PDB entry 8VC3 | electron microscopy, 3.20 A resolution | chains E and D of the 5 polymer chains in the assembly

[Chain E (and D)]
Name: Potassium voltage-gated channel subfamily A member 2
Organism: Rattus norvegicus
Notes: chain D of this document is another copy of the same molecule, construct and numbering; everything in this record applies to it too
Reference sequence: P63142 (KCNA2_RAT); numbering as in UniProt (aligned over 1-499)
Amino-acid sequence (536 residues; numbered -36 to 499; the number before each row is that of its first residue; numbers below 1 keep their minus sign (Met-36 is residue -36)):
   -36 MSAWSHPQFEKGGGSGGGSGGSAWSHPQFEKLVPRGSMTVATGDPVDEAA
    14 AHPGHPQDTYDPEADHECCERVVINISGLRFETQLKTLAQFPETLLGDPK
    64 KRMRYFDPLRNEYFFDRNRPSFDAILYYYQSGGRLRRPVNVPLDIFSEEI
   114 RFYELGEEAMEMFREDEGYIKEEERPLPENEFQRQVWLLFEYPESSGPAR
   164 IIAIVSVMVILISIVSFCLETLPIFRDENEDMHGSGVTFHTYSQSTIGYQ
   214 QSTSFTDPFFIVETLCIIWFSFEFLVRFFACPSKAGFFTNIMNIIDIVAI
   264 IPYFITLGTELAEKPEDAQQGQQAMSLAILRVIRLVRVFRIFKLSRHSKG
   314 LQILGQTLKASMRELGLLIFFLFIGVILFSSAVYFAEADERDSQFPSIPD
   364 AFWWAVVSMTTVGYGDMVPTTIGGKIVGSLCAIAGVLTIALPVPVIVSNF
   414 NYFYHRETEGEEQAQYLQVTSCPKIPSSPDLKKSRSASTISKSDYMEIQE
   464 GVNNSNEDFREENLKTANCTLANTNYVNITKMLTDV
Unresolved in the structure: -36 to 137, 193-205, 275-288, 422-499
Construct notes: initiating methionine (-36); expression tag (-35 to 0); conflict His15 (Leu in P63142), Ser198 (Gly in P63142), Gln207 (Asn in P63142)

[Interface between chain E and chain D]
Residue-residue contacts (69; chain E residue first):
  Ile177(E) with Ile340(D), hydrophobic
  Phe180(E) with Ser344(D); Phe348(D), hydrophobic; Ile361(D), hydrophobic
  Cys181(E) with Ile340(D), hydrophobic; Ile361(D), hydrophobic; Pro362(D); Phe365(D), hydrophobic
  Thr184(E) with Tyr347(D); Pro359(D); Ser360(D); Ile361(D), hydrogen bond (side chain-backbone); Pro362(D)
  Leu185(E) with Ser360(D); Pro362(D), hydrophobic
  Arg189(E) with Tyr347(D), hydrogen bond; Pro359(D), hydrogen bond (side chain-backbone)
  Arg294(E) with Asp352(D), salt bridge
  Arg297(E) with Phe348(D)
  Leu298(E) with Ser344(D); Ala345(D), hydrophobic; Phe348(D), hydrophobic
  Val301(E) with Ile340(D), hydrophobic; Ser344(D)
  Ile304(E) with Phe336(D), hydrophobic; Ile337(D), hydrophobic; Leu341(D), hydrophobic
  Phe305(E) with Leu341(D), hydrophobic
  Leu307(E) with Phe333(D), hydrophobic
  Ser311(E) with Phe333(D)
  Gly313(E) with Leu330(D); Phe334(D)
  Leu314(E) with Phe334(D); Ile337(D), hydrophobic
  Leu317(E) with Phe334(D), hydrophobic; Leu404(D), hydrophobic
  Leu328(E) with Leu400(D), hydrophobic
  Leu335(E) with Ile396(D), hydrophobic
  Trp366(E) with Pro382(D); Lys388(D); Ser392(D)
  Val369(E) with Ser392(D)
  Thr373(E) with Thr374(D); Ala395(D); Ile396(D); Val399(D)
  Thr374(E) with Thr374(D)
  Val375(E) with Val375(D); Gly376(D); Ala395(D), hydrophobic
  Gly376(E) with Gly376(D)
  Tyr377(E) with Trp367(D), hydrogen bond; Ser371(D); Gly376(D); Gly378(D); Val381(D), hydrophobic
  Asp379(E) with Val381(D)
  Ile402(E) with Val399(D), hydrophobic
  Val406(E) with Leu400(D), hydrophobic; Ala403(D), hydrophobic
  Ile409(E) with Leu400(D), hydrophobic
  Val410(E) with Ala403(D); Pro407(D), hydrophobic
  Phe413(E) with Phe334(D), hydrophobic; Leu404(D), hydrophobic
  Asn414(E) with Val408(D)
  Tyr417(E) with Arg326(D), hydrogen bond; Glu327(D), hydrogen bond; Leu330(D), hydrophobic
Interface residues without a listed pair, chain E (37 interface residues in all): Leu182, Pro186, His418
Interface residues without a listed pair, chain D (41 interface residues in all): Asp363, Tyr377, Met380, Gly391

[Summary]
The interface between chain E and chain D involves 37 residues on one side and 41 on the other; the contacts
include 6 hydrogen bonds and 1 salt bridge. Polar pairs include Arg294(E)-Asp352(D), Thr184(E)-Ile361(D) and
Arg189(E)-Tyr347(D).
Chain E and chain D are both Potassium voltage-gated channel subfamily A member 2 (Rattus norvegicus); the
structure, Voltage gated potassium ion channel Kv1.2 in complex with DTx, was determined by electron
microscopy together with 8VC4, 8VC6 and 8VCH from the same study.
